Entry 7MW3 (electron microscopy, 3.15 A resolution); this record covers chains A and D of the 9 polymer chains in the assembly.

# Chain A
Protein: Spike glycoprotein
Source organism: Severe acute respiratory syndrome coronavirus 2
UniProtKB: P0DTC2 (SPIKE_SARS2); residues 1-1208 here = UniProt positions 1-1208
Amino-acid sequence (1288 residues; numbered 1 to 1288; the number before each row is that of its first residue):
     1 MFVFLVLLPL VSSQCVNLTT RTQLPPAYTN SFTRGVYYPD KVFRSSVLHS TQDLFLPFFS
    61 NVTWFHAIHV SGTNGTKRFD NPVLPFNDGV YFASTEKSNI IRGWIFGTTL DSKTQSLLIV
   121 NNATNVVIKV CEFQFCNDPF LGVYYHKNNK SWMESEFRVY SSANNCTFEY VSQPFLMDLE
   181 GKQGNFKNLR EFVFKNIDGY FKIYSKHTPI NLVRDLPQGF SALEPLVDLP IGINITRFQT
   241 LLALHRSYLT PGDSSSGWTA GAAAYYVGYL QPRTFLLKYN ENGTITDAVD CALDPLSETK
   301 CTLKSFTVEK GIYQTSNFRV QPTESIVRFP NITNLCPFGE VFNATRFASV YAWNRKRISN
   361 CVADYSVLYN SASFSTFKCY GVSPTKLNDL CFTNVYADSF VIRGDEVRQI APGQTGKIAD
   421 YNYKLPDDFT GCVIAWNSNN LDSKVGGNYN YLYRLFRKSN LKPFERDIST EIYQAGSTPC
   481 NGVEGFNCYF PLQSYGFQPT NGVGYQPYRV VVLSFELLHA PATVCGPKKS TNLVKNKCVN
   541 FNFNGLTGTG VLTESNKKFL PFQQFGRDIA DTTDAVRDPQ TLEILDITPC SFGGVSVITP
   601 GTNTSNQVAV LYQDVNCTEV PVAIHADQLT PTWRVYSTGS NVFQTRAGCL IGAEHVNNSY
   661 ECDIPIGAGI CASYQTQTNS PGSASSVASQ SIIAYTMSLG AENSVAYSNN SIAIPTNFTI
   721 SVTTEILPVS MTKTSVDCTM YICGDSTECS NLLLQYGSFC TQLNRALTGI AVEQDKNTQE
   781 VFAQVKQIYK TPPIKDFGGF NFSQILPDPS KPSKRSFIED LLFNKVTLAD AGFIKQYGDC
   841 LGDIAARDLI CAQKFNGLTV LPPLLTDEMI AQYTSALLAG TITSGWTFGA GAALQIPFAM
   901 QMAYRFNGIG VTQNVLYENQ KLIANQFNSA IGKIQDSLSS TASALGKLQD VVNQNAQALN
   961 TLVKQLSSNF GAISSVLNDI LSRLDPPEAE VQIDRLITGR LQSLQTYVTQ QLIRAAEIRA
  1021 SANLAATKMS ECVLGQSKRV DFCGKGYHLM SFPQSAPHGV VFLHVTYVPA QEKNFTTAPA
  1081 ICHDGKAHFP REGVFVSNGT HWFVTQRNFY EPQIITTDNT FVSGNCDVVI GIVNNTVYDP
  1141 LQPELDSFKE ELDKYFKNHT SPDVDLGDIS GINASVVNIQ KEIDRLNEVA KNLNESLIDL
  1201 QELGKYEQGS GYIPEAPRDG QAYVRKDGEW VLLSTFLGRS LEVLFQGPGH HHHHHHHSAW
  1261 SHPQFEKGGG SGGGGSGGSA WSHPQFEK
Unresolved in the structure: 1-26, 68-78, 96-97, 142-156, 177-186, 246-262, 621-640, 676-689, 828-853, 1146-1288
Differences from the reference sequence: conflict Gly-682 (Arg in P0DTC2), Ser-683 (Arg in P0DTC2), Ser-685 (Arg in P0DTC2), Pro-986 (Lys in P0DTC2), Pro-987 (Val in P0DTC2); expression tag (1209-1288)
Cystine bridges: Cys-131/Cys-166, Cys-291/Cys-301, Cys-336/Cys-361, Cys-379/Cys-432, Cys-391/Cys-525, Cys-480/Cys-488, Cys-538/Cys-590, Cys-617/Cys-649, Cys-662/Cys-671, Cys-738/Cys-760, Cys-743/Cys-749, Cys-1032/Cys-1043, Cys-1082/Cys-1126
Covalent attachments: N-acetylglucosamine (NAG) linked to Asn-61, Asn-122, Asn-165, Asn-234, Asn-282, Asn-331, Asn-343, Asn-603, Asn-616, Asn-657, Asn-709, Asn-717, Asn-801, Asn-1074, Asn-1098, Asn-1134
Curated features (UniProtKB/Swiss-Prot):
  - region: Asn-280 to Cys-301 (Putative superantigen), Arg-403 to Asp-405 (Integrin-binding motif), Asn-448 to Phe-456 (Immunodominant HLA epitope recognized by the CD8+), Pro-681, Ala-684 (Putative superantigen), Ser-816 to Tyr-837 (Fusion peptide 1), Lys-835 to Phe-855 (Fusion peptide 2), Asp-1163 to Glu-1202 (Heptad repeat 2)
  - site: Arg-815, Ser-816 (Cleavage)
  - glycosylation: Asn-17 (N-linked (GlcNAc...) (complex) asparagine), Asn-61 (N-linked (GlcNAc...) (hybrid) asparagine), Asn-74 (N-linked (GlcNAc...) (complex) asparagine), Asn-122 (N-linked (GlcNAc...) (hybrid) asparagine), Asn-149 (N-linked (GlcNAc...) (complex) asparagine), Asn-165 (N-linked (GlcNAc...) (complex) asparagine), Asn-234 (N-linked (GlcNAc...) (high mannose) asparagine), Asn-282 (N-linked (GlcNAc...) (complex) asparagine), Thr-323 (O-linked (GalNAc) threonine), Ser-325 (O-linked (HexNAc...) serine), Asn-331 (N-linked (GlcNAc...) (complex) asparagine), Asn-343 (N-linked (GlcNAc...) (complex) asparagine), Asn-603 (N-linked (GlcNAc...) (hybrid) asparagine), Asn-616 (N-linked (GlcNAc...) (complex) asparagine), Asn-657 (N-linked (GlcNAc...) (complex) asparagine), Thr-676 (O-linked (GlcNAc...) threonine), Thr-678 (O-linked (GlcNAc...) threonine), Asn-709 (N-linked (GlcNAc...) (high mannose) asparagine), Asn-717 (N-linked (GlcNAc...) (hybrid) asparagine), Asn-801 (N-linked (GlcNAc...) (hybrid) asparagine) and 6 more in UniProt
  - natural variant: Leu-5 (L5F: In strain: Iota/B.1.526), Ser-13 (S13I: In strain: Epsilon/B.1.427/B.1.429), Leu-18 (L18F: In strain: Beta/B.1.351, Gamma/P.1 and 1 more), Thr-19 (T19I: In strain: Omicron/BQ.1.1, Omicron/XBB.1.5 and 1 more; T19R: In strain: Delta/B.1.617.2, Omicron/BA.2 and 4 more), Thr-20 (T20N: In strain: Gamma/P.1), Leu-24 to Ala-27 (sequence variant, change not given here; In strain: Omicron/BA.2, Omicron/BA.2.12.1 and 6 more), Pro-26 (P26S: In strain: Gamma/P.1), Gln-52 (Q52H: In strain: Omicron/EG.5.1), Ala-67 (A67V: In strain: Eta/B.1.525, Omicron/BA.1), His-69 to Val-70 (deletion: In strain: Alpha/B.1.1.7, Eta/B.1.525 and 5 more), Gly-75 (G75V: In strain: Lambda/C.37), Thr-76 (T76I: In strain: Lambda/C.37), 82 further natural variant entries in UniProt
  - mutagenesis: His-69 to Val-70 (Increased incorporation of cleaved spike into virions), Asn-121 (N121Q: Partial loss of biliverdin affinity), Arg-190 (R190K: Partial loss of biliverdin affinity), Asn-234 (N234Q: Increased resistance to neutralizing antibodies), Asn-331 (N331Q: Reduced viral infectivity), Asn-343 (N343Q: Reduced viral infectivity), Leu-452 (L452R: Increased resistance to neutralizing antibodies. Decreases HLA binding to NF9 epitope. Increased binding affinity to human ACE2), Tyr-453 (Y453F: Decreased HLA binding to NF9 epitope. Increased binding affinity to human ACE2), Ala-475 (A475V: Increased resistance to neutralizing antibodies), Val-483 (V483A: Increased resistance to neutralizing antibodies), Glu-484 (E484D: Increased replication in human TMEM106B overexpressing cells), Phe-490 (F490L: Increased resistance to neutralizing antibodies and human covalescent sera neutralization), 12 further mutagenesis entries in UniProt

# Chain D
Protein: Fab of antibody clone 6, heavy chain
Source organism: Homo sapiens
Notes: antibody fragment or engineered binder
Amino-acid sequence (237 residues; each row starts with the number of its first residue):
     1 MERHWIFLFL LSVTAGVHSQ VQLQQSAAEL ARPGASVKMS CKASGYTFTS YTMHWVKQRP
    61 GQGLEWIGYI NPTSGYTEYN QNFKDKTTLT ADKSSSTAYM QLNSLTSEDS AVYYCAREGH
   121 RVGPAYWGQG TLVTVSAAST KGPSVFPLAP SSKSTSGGTA ALGCLVKDYF PEPVTVSWNS
   181 GALTSGVHTF PAVLQSSGLY SLSSVVTVPS SSLGTQTYIC NVNHKPSNTK VDKKVEP
Unresolved in the structure: 1-20, 153-157
Cystine bridges: Cys-41/Cys-115, Cys-164/Cys-220

# How chain A and chain D interact
Pairs across the interface (18):
  Leu-455(A) / Arg-121(D)
  Phe-456(A) / Arg-121(D)
  Gly-482(A) / Ser-50(D)
  Val-483(A) / Thr-49(D)
  Val-483(A) / Ser-50(D)
  Val-483(A) / Asn-71(D)
  Val-483(A) / Thr-73(D)
  Glu-484(A) / Ser-50(D)  hydrogen bond (backbone-backbone)
  Glu-484(A) / Tyr-51(D)
  Glu-484(A) / Thr-52(D)  hydrogen bond (backbone-backbone)
  Glu-484(A) / Glu-118(D)
  Glu-484(A) / Gly-119(D)
  Glu-484(A) / His-120(D)
  Glu-484(A) / Arg-121(D)
  Gly-485(A) / Thr-52(D)
  Gly-485(A) / Glu-118(D)
  Tyr-489(A) / Arg-121(D)
  Gln-493(A) / Arg-121(D)  hydrogen bond
Interface residues without a listed pair, chain A (9 interface residues in all): Phe-486
Interface residues without a listed pair, chain D (11 interface residues in all): Tyr-69

# In short
9 residues of chain A face 11 of chain D across their interface, with 3 hydrogen bonds. Polar pairs include
Gln-493(A)/Arg-121(D), Glu-484(A)/Ser-50(D) and Glu-484(A)/Thr-52(D). Covalently linked N-acetylglucosamine:
at Asn-61(A), Asn-122(A), Asn-165(A), Asn-234(A), Asn-282(A) and Asn-331(A) and 10 more.
Here chain A is Spike glycoprotein (Severe acute respiratory syndrome coronavirus 2) and chain D is Fab of
antibody clone 6, heavy chain (Homo sapiens). Entry 7MW3 (Structure of the SARS-CoV-2 Spike trimer with two
RBDs down in complex with the Fab fragment ...) was determined by electron microscopy (same publication as
7MW2, 7MW4, 7MW5 and 7MW6).
